Entry 2PZU (X-ray diffraction, 2.10 A resolution); this record covers chain A.

[Chain A]
Molecule: Thermonuclease
Source organism: Staphylococcus aureus
Notes: EC 3.1.31.1
UniProt: Q8NXI6 (NUC_STAAW); residues 1-149 here correspond to UniProt positions 80-228 (UniProt number = residue number + 79)
Chain sequence (149 residues; numbered 1 to 149; the number before each row is that of its first residue):
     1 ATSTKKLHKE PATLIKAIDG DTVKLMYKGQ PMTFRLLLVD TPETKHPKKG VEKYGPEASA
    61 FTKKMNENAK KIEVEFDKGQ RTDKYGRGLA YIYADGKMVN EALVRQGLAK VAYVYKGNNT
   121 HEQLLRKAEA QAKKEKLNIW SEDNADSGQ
Disordered / not traced: 1-6, 46-50, 142-149
Construct notes: engineered mutation N66 (Val145 in Q8NXI6), G117 (Pro196 in Q8NXI6), A128 (Ser207 in Q8NXI6)
Swiss-Prot annotation at these positions:
  - active site: R35, E43, R87
  - binding site (Ca(2+)): D21, D40, T41

[Overview]
From UniProt: 3 active-site residues and 3 Ca2+-binding residues.
Chain A is Thermonuclease (Staphylococcus aureus); the structure, Crystal structure of Staphylococcal nuclease
variant V66N/P117G/H124L/S128A at cryogenic temperature, was determined by X-ray diffraction (same publication
as 2PYK, 2PZT, 2PZW, 2PW5 and 2PW7).
